7SCZ - chains J and E of the 11 polymer chains in the assembly; structure by electron microscopy, 3.50 A resolution.

Chain J:
Molecule: 147-nt DNA strand
Sequence (147 nucleotides; each row starts with the number of its first residue; numbers below 1 keep their minus sign (DA-73 is residue -73)):
   -73 ATCGAGAATCCCGGTGCCGAGGCCGCTCAATTGGTCGTAGACAGCTCTAG
   -23 CACCGCTTAAACGCACGTACGCGCTGTCCCCCGCGTTTTAACCGCCAAGG
    27 GGATTACTCCCTAGTCTCCAGGCACGTGTCAGATATATACATCCGAT

Chain E:
Molecule: Histone H3.1
Organism: Homo sapiens
UniProt: P68431 (H31_HUMAN); residues 0-135 here correspond to UniProt positions 1-136 (UniProt number = residue number + 1)
Amino-acid sequence (139 residues; numbered -3 to 135; the number before each row is that of its first residue; numbers below 1 keep their minus sign (Gly-3 is residue -3)):
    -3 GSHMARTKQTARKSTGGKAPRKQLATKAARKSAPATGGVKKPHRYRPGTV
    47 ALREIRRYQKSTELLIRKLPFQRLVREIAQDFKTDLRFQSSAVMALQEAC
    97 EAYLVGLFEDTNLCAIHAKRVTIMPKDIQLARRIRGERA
Not modelled in the structure: -3 to 35, 135
Sequence notes: expression tag (-3 to -1)
Swiss-Prot annotation at these positions:
  - modified residue: Arg2 (Asymmetric dimethylarginine), Thr3 (Phosphothreonine), Lys4 (Allysine), Gln5 (5-glutamyl dopamine), Thr6 (Phosphothreonine), Arg8 (Citrulline), Lys9 (N6,N6,N6-trimethyllysine), Ser10 (ADP-ribosylserine), Thr11 (Phosphothreonine), Lys14 (N6-(2-hydroxyisobutyryl)lysine), Arg17 (Asymmetric dimethylarginine), Lys18 (N6-(2-hydroxyisobutyryl)lysine), Lys23 (N6-(2-hydroxyisobutyryl)lysine), Arg26 (Citrulline), Lys27 (N6,N6,N6-trimethyllysine), Ser28 (ADP-ribosylserine), Lys36 (N6,N6,N6-trimethyllysine), Lys37 (N6-methyllysine), Tyr41 (Phosphotyrosine), Lys56 (N6,N6,N6-trimethyllysine) and 8 more in UniProt
  - lipidation: Lys18 (N6-decanoyllysine)

How chain J and chain E interact:
Pairs across the interface (28; chain J residue first):
  DA-67(J) with His39(E), sugar contact; Tyr41(E), sugar contact
  DA-66(J) with Tyr41(E), sugar contact; Arg49(E), hydrogen bond to the phosphate
  DT-65(J) with Arg49(E), salt bridge to the phosphate
  DC-64(J) with Lys56(E), salt bridge to the phosphate
  DG-1(J) with Lys115(E), salt bridge to the phosphate
  DC8(J) with Pro43(E), phosphate contact; Gly44(E), hydrogen bond to the phosphate
  DG9(J) with Arg40(E), hydrogen bond to the base; Tyr41(E), sugar contact; Arg42(E), sugar contact; Pro43(E), sugar contact; Gly44(E), hydrogen bond to the phosphate; Thr45(E), hydrogen bond to the phosphate; Val46(E), hydrogen bond to the phosphate; Ala47(E), hydrogen bond to the phosphate
  DC10(J) with His39(E), phosphate contact; Arg40(E), hydrogen bond to the sugar; Tyr41(E), hydrogen bond to the phosphate; Val46(E), phosphate contact
  DA17(J) with Arg63(E), hydrogen bond to the phosphate; Pro66(E), phosphate contact; Arg69(E), salt bridge to the phosphate
  DC18(J) with Arg63(E), salt bridge to the phosphate; Lys64(E), hydrogen bond to the phosphate; Leu65(E), hydrogen bond to the phosphate
  DG27(J) with Arg83(E), sugar contact
Also at the interface, not in a pair above, chain J (12 interface residues in all): DG26

Overview:
Chain J and chain E form an interface of 12 and 18 residues respectively, with 12 hydrogen bonds and 5 salt
bridges. Among the polar pairs are DG9(J)-Arg40(E), DC10(J)-Arg40(E) and DA-66(J)-Arg49(E).
Chain J is a 147-nt DNA strand and chain E is Histone H3.1 (Homo sapiens); the structure, Nuc147 bound to
multiple BRCTs, was determined by electron microscopy (same publication as 7SCY).
